9C0V - chains A and B; structure by X-ray diffraction, 3.50 A resolution.

== Chain A ==
Molecule: Hemagglutinin
Source organism: Influenza A virus
Chain sequence (541 residues; each row starts with the number of its first residue; a row labelled like 125a-125b holds insertion residues (125a, then the next letters in order)):
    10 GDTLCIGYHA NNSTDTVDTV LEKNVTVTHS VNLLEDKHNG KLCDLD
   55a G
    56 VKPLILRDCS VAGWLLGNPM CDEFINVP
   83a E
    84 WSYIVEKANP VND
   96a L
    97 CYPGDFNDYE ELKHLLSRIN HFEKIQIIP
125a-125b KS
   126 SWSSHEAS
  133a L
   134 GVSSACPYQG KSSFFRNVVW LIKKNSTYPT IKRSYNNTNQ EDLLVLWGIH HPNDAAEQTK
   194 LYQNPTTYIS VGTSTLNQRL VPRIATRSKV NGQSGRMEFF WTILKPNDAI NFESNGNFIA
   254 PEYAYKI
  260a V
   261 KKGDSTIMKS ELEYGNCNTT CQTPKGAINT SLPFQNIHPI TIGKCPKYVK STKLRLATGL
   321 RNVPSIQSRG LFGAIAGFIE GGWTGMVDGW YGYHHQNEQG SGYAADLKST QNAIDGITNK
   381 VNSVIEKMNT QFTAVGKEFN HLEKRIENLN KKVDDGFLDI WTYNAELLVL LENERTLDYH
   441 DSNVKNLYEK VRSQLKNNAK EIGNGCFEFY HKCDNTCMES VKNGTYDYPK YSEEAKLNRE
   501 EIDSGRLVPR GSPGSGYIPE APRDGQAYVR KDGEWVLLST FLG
Disordered / not traced: 326-543
Disulfides: Cys97-Cys139
Covalently attached groups: N-acetylglucosamine (NAG) linked to Asn169

== Chain B ==
Molecule: Hemagglutinin
Source organism: Influenza A virus
Chain sequence (541 residues; each row starts with the number of its first residue; numbers below 1 keep their minus sign (Gly-326 is residue -326)):
  -326 GDTLCIGYHA NNSTDTVDTV LEKNVTVTHS VNLLEDKHNG KLCDLDGVKP LILRDCSVAG
  -266 WLLGNPMCDE FINVPEWSYI VEKANPVNDL CYPGDFNDYE ELKHLLSRIN HFEKIQIIPK
  -206 SSWSSHEASL GVSSACPYQG KSSFFRNVVW LIKKNSTYPT IKRSYNNTNQ EDLLVLWGIH
  -146 HPNDAAEQTK LYQNPTTYIS VGTSTLNQRL VPRIATRSKV NGQSGRMEFF WTILKPNDAI
   -86 NFESNGNFIA PEYAYKIVKK GDSTIMKSEL EYGNCNTTCQ TPKGAINTSL PFQNIHPITI
   -26 GKCPKYVKST KLRLATGLRN VPSIQSRGLF GAIAGFIEGG WTGMVDGWYG YHHQNEQGSG
    34 YAADLKSTQN AIDGITNKVN SVIEKMNTQF TAVGKEFNHL EKRIENLNKK VDDGFLDIWT
    94 YNAELLVLLE NERTLDYHDS NVKNLYEKVR SQLKNNAKEI GNGCFEFYHK CDNTCMESVK
   154 NGTYDYPKYS EEAKLNREEI DSGRLVPRGS PGSGYIPEAP RDGQAYVRKD GEWVLLSTFL
   214 G
Disordered / not traced: -326 to 9, 67-75, 176-214

== Interface between chain A and chain B ==
Contacting residue pairs - 88 pairs, chain A then chain B:
  Gly10(A) - Glu139(B)
  Asp11(A) - Gln27(B)
  Asp11(A) - Asn28(B)
  Asp11(A) - Glu29(B)
  Asp11(A) - Glu139(B)
  Asp11(A) - Phe140(B)  hydrogen bond (backbone-backbone)
  Asp11(A) - Lys143(B)
  Asp11(A) - Cys144(B)  hydrogen bond (side chain-backbone)
  Thr12(A) - His26(B)
  Thr12(A) - Gln27(B)  hydrogen bond (backbone-backbone)
  Thr12(A) - Ile133(B)
  Thr12(A) - Phe138(B)
  Thr12(A) - Glu139(B)
  Thr12(A) - Met149(B)
  Leu13(A) - Tyr24(B)  hydrophobic
  Leu13(A) - His25(B)
  Leu13(A) - Cys137(B)
  Leu13(A) - Phe138(B)  hydrogen bond (backbone-backbone)
  Leu13(A) - Phe140(B)  hydrophobic
  Cys14(A) - Trp14(B)
  Cys14(A) - Tyr24(B)
  Cys14(A) - His25(B)  hydrogen bond (backbone-backbone)
  Cys14(A) - Gly136(B)
  Cys14(A) - Cys137(B)  disulfide
  Ile15(A) - Ile10(B)
  Ile15(A) - Trp14(B)
  Ile15(A) - Gly23(B)
  Ile15(A) - Tyr24(B)  hydrophobic
  Ile15(A) - Leu118(B)  hydrophobic
  Ile15(A) - Tyr119(B)  hydrophobic
  Ile15(A) - Val122(B)  hydrophobic
  Ile15(A) - Gly136(B)  hydrogen bond (backbone-backbone)
  Gly16(A) - Trp14(B)
  Gly16(A) - Tyr22(B)
  Gly16(A) - Gly23(B)  hydrogen bond (backbone-backbone)
  Tyr17(A) - Ile10(B)  hydrophobic
  Tyr17(A) - Glu11(B)
  Tyr17(A) - Gly12(B)  hydrogen bond (side chain-backbone)
  Tyr17(A) - Gly13(B)
  Tyr17(A) - Trp14(B)  hydrogen bond (backbone-backbone)
  Tyr17(A) - Trp21(B)
  His18(A) - Trp14(B)
  His18(A) - Met17(B)  hydrogen bond (side chain-backbone)
  His18(A) - Gly20(B)
  His18(A) - Trp21(B)  hydrogen bond (backbone-backbone)
  Ala19(A) - Gly13(B)
  Ala19(A) - Trp14(B)  hydrogen bond (backbone-backbone)
  Ala19(A) - Thr15(B)
  Val26(A) - Asn104(B)
  Asp27(A) - Leu101(B)
  Asp27(A) - Asn104(B)  hydrogen bond (backbone-side chain)
  Thr28(A) - Leu101(B)
  Thr28(A) - Leu108(B)
  Val29(A) - Leu101(B)
  Val29(A) - Glu105(B)  hydrogen bond (backbone-side chain)
  Leu30(A) - Glu105(B)  hydrogen bond (backbone-side chain)
  His38(A) - Trp21(B)  hydrogen bond
  Glu106(A) - Glu78(B)
  Arg114(A) - Val66(B)
  Pro293(A) - Ile56(B)  hydrophobic
  Phe294(A) - Lys58(B)
  Phe294(A) - Asn60(B)
  Lys307(A) - Asn60(B)
  Lys307(A) - Thr61(B)  hydrogen bond
  Val309(A) - Thr93(B)
  Lys310(A) - Asp86(B)  hydrogen bond (side chain-backbone)
  Lys310(A) - Leu89(B)
  Lys310(A) - Asp90(B)  salt bridge
  Lys310(A) - Thr93(B)
  Ser311(A) - Glu97(B)
  Leu314(A) - Glu97(B)
  Leu314(A) - Val100(B)  hydrophobic
  Arg315(A) - Val100(B)
  Arg315(A) - Asn104(B)  hydrogen bond (backbone-side chain)
  Leu316(A) - Val55(B)  hydrophobic
  Leu316(A) - Asn104(B)
  Ala317(A) - Asn104(B)  hydrogen bond (backbone-side chain)
  Ala317(A) - Thr107(B)  hydrogen bond (backbone-side chain)
  Thr318(A) - Trp21(B)
  Thr318(A) - Ile48(B)
  Thr318(A) - His111(B)
  Gly319(A) - Leu108(B)
  Gly319(A) - His111(B)  hydrogen bond (backbone-side chain)
  Leu320(A) - Trp21(B)
  Leu320(A) - His111(B)
  Arg321(A) - Leu108(B)
  Val323(A) - Gly13(B)  hydrogen bond (backbone-backbone)
  Pro324(A) - Gly13(B)
Also at the interface, not in a pair above, chain A (37 interface residues in all): Leu42, Lys313, Ser325
Also at the interface, not in a pair above, chain B (54 interface residues in all): Val52, Leu102, Val115, His142, Val152
Disulfides between the chains: Cys14(A)-Cys137(B)

== In short ==
Chain A and chain B form an interface of 37 and 54 residues respectively, with 1 disulfide bond, 23 hydrogen
bonds and 1 salt bridge. Among the polar pairs are Lys310(A)-Asp90(B), Asp11(A)-Cys144(B) and
Tyr17(A)-Gly12(B). Covalently linked N-acetylglucosamine: at Asn169(A).
Chain A and chain B are both Hemagglutinin (Influenza A virus); the structure, Crystal structure of chimeric
hemagglutinin cH5/1 in complex with broad protective antibody 3E1, was determined by X-ray diffraction
together with 9C0U, 9C0X and 9C22 from the same study.
